PDB entry 8P8J | electron microscopy, 3.49 A resolution | chains B and D of the 7 polymer chains in the assembly

# Chain B
Protein: ATP-binding cassette sub-family G member 2
Organism: Homo sapiens
Notes: EC 7.6.2.2
Reference sequence: Q9UNQ0 (ABCG2_HUMAN); residue numbers follow UniProt; this construct covers 1-655
Chain sequence (655 residues; each row starts with the number of its first residue):
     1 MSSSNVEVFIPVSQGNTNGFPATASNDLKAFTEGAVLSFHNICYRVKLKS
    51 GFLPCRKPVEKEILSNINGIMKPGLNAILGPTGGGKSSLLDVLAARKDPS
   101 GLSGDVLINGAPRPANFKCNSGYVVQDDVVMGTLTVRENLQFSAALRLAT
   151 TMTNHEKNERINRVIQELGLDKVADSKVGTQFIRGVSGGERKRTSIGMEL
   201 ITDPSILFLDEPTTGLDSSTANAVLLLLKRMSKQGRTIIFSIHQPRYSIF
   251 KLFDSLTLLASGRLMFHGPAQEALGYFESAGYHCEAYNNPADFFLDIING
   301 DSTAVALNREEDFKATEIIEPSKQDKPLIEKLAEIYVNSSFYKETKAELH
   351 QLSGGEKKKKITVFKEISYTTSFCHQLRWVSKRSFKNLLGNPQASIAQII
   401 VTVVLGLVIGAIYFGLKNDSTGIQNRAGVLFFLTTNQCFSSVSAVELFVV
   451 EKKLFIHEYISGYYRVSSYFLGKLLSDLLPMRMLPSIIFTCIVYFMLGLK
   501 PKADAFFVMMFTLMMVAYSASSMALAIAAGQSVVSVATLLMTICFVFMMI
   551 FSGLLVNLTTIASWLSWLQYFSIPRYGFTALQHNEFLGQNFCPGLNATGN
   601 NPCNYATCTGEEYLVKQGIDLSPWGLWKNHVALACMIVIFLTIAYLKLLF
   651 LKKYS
Unresolved in the structure: 1-34, 47-62, 302-327, 351-368, 655
Cystine bridges: Cys592-Cys608
Covalent attachments: N-acetylglucosamine (NAG) linked to Asn596

# Chain D
Protein: 5D3(Fab) heavy chain variable domain
Organism: Mus musculus
Notes: antibody fragment or engineered binder
Chain sequence (221 residues; row label = number of the first residue in the row):
     1 QVQLQESGPGLVKPSQSLSLTCTVTGFSITSDYAWNWIRQFPGKKLEWMG
    51 YINFDGGTTYNPSLRGRISITRDTSKNQFFLQLRSVTPEDTATYYCATFY
   101 GAKGTLDYWGQGTSVTVSSAKTTPPSVYPLAPVCGDTSGSSVTLGCLVKG
   151 YFPEPVTLTWNSGSLSSGVHTFPAVLQSDLYTLSSSVTVTSSTWPSQSIT
   201 CNVAHPASSTKVDKKIEPRGP
Unresolved in the structure: 1, 120-221
Cystine bridges: Cys22-Cys96
Small-molecule neighbours: N-acetylglucosamine (NAG; 2-acetamido-2-deoxy-beta-D-glucopyranose): Thr30, Ser31, Phe54

# Interface between chain B and chain D
Residue-residue contacts - 6 pairs, chain B then chain D:
  Cys603(B) - Ala102(D)
  Cys603(B) - Lys103(D)
  Asn604(B) - Gly101(D)
  Asn604(B) - Ala102(D)  hydrogen bond (backbone-backbone)
  Tyr605(B) - Phe99(D)
  Tyr605(B) - Gly101(D)
Other interface residues (no listed pair), chain B (4 interface residues in all): Pro602
Other interface residues (no listed pair), chain D (5 interface residues in all): Gly104

# Summary
4 residues of chain B and 5 residues of chain D are in contact; the contacts include 1 hydrogen bond. Its one
hydrogen bond, Asn604(B)-Ala102(D), is backbone to backbone. Ligands of chain D: N-acetylglucosamine.
N-acetylglucosamine is covalently linked to Asn596(B).
Chain B is ATP-binding cassette sub-family G member 2 (Homo sapiens) and chain D is 5D3(Fab) heavy chain
variable domain (Mus musculus); the structure, Structure of 5D3-Fab and nanobody(Nb96)-bound ABCG2, was
determined by electron microscopy together with 8P8A from the same study.
